4YS3 - chains C and I of the 10 polymer chains in the assembly; structure by X-ray diffraction, 3.00 A resolution.

[Chain C]
Molecule: Histone H2A
From: Xenopus laevis
Reference sequence: Q6AZJ8 (Q6AZJ8_XENLA); residues 814-920 here correspond to UniProt positions 15-121 (UniProt number = residue number - 799)
Amino-acid sequence (107 residues; row label = number of the first residue in the row):
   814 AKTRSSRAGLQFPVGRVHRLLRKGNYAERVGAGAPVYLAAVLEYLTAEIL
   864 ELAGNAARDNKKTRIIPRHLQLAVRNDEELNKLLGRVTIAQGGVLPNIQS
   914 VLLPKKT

[Chain I]
Molecule: 147-nt DNA strand
Sequence (147 nucleotides; row label = number of the first residue in the row):
     1 ATCAATATCCACCTGCAGATACTACCAAAAGTGTATTTGGAAACTGCTCC
    51 ATCAAAAGGCATGTTCAGCTGGAATCCAGCTGAACATGCCTTTTGATGGA
   101 GCAGTTTCCAAATACACTTTTGGTAGTATCTGCAGGTGGATATTGAT

[Interface between chain C and chain I]
Pairs across the interface (13):
  Ala814(C) with DG31(I), phosphate contact; DT32(I), phosphate contact
  Lys815(C) with DG31(I), phosphate contact; DT32(I), phosphate contact
  Thr816(C) with DG31(I), phosphate contact
  Arg817(C) with DG31(I), salt bridge to the phosphate
  Arg820(C) with DT32(I), salt bridge to the phosphate
  Gly828(C) with DA30(I), phosphate contact
  Arg829(C) with DA30(I), phosphate contact
  Arg832(C) with DA29(I), sugar contact; DA30(I), salt bridge to the phosphate
  Arg842(C) with DG39(I), sugar contact
  Arg877(C) with DA19(I), sugar contact
Also at the interface, not in a pair above, chain C (11 interface residues in all): Lys874
Also at the interface, not in a pair above, chain I (7 interface residues in all): DA11

[Overview]
Chain C and chain I form an interface of 11 and 7 residues respectively; the contacts include 3 salt bridges.
Among the polar pairs are Arg817(C)-DG31(I), Arg820(C)-DT32(I) and Arg832(C)-DA30(I).
Chain C is Histone H2A (Xenopus laevis) and chain I is a 147-nt DNA strand; the structure, Nucleosome
disassembly by RSC and SWI/SNF is enhanced by H3 acetylation near the nucleosome dyad axis, was determined by
X-ray diffraction (same publication as 4XZQ and 4Z66).
